PDB entry 5MKJ | X-ray diffraction, 2.50 A resolution | chains A and B

[Chain A]
Molecule: Retinoic acid receptor RXR-alpha
Source organism: Homo sapiens
UniProt: P19793 (RXRA_HUMAN); residue numbers follow UniProt; this construct covers 229-458
Amino-acid sequence (230 residues; numbered 229 to 458; the number before each row is that of its first residue):
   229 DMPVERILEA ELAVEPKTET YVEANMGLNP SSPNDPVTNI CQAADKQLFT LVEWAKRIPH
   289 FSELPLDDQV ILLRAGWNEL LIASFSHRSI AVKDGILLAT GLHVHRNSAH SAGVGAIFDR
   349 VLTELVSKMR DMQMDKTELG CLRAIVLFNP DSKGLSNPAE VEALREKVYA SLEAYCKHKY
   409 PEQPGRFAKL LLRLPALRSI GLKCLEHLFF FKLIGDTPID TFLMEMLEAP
Unresolved in the structure: 244-262
Small-molecule neighbours: 4CU ((E)-3-[4-oxidanyl-3-(5-prop-2-enyl-2-propoxy-phenyl)phenyl]prop-2-enoic acid): Ile268, Cys269, Ala271, Ala272, Gln275, Trp305, Asn306, Leu309, Ile310, Phe313, Arg316, Ile324, Leu326, Ala327, Ile345, Phe346, Val349, Cys432, Leu436, Phe439, Leu451
Swiss-Prot annotation at these positions:
  - region: Arg348 to Gly368 (Required for nuclear export)
  - binding site (9-cis-retinoate): Arg316, Ala327
  - binding site (all-trans-retinoate): Arg316, Ala327
  - modified residue (Phosphoserine): Ser259, Ser260
  - mutagenesis: Val280 (V280A: Abolished ubiquitination and degradation by UBR5), Met357 to Met360 (Abolishes nuclear export), Leu418 to Leu430 (Abolishes nuclear localization), Glu434 (E434N/Q/K/A: As a heterodimer with NR1H4, impairs interaction with coactivator NCOA1. Impairs transcriptional activity)
Reported in the primary citation:
  - conformationally variable residues (side-chain flip): Leu436
  - binding site for 4CU: Leu436
  - contacts within the chain: Leu436-Leu455

[Chain B]
Molecule: Lys-ile-leu-his-arg-leu-leu-gln-asp
Amino-acid sequence (9 residues; numbered 473 to 481; the number before each row is that of its first residue):
   473 KILHRLLQD

[Interface between chain A and chain B]
Contacting residue pairs (21):
  Phe277(A) - Leu478(B)  hydrophobic
  Val280(A) - Leu475(B)  hydrophobic
  Val280(A) - Leu478(B)
  Val280(A) - Leu479(B)  hydrophobic
  Lys284(A) - Leu478(B)  hydrogen bond (side chain-backbone)
  Lys284(A) - Leu479(B)
  Lys284(A) - Asp481(B)  salt bridge
  Leu294(A) - His476(B)
  Leu294(A) - Leu479(B)  hydrophobic
  Gln297(A) - Leu479(B)
  Val298(A) - Leu475(B)  hydrophobic
  Val298(A) - His476(B)
  Val298(A) - Leu479(B)  hydrophobic
  Leu301(A) - Leu475(B)  hydrophobic
  Leu301(A) - Leu479(B)  hydrophobic
  Arg302(A) - Leu475(B)
  Thr449(A) - Ile474(B)
  Phe450(A) - Leu478(B)  hydrophobic
  Glu453(A) - Lys473(B)
  Glu453(A) - Ile474(B)  hydrogen bond (side chain-backbone)
  Glu453(A) - Leu475(B)  hydrogen bond (side chain-backbone)
Interface residues without a listed pair, chain A (13 interface residues in all): Phe289, Asp295
Interface residues without a listed pair, chain B (8 interface residues in all): Gln480

[In short]
13 residues of chain A face 8 of chain B across their interface; the contacts include 3 hydrogen bonds and 1
salt bridge. Polar pairs include Lys284(A)-Asp481(B), Lys284(A)-Leu478(B) and Glu453(A)-Ile474(B). Chain A
binds compound 4CU. From the paper: a binding site for 4CU at Leu436(A); conformational variability at
Leu436(A).
Here chain A is Retinoic acid receptor RXR-alpha (Homo sapiens) and chain B is
Lys-ile-leu-his-arg-leu-leu-gln-asp. Entry 5MKJ (Crystal structure of the Retinoid X Receptor alpha in complex
with synthetic honokiol derivative 9 and ...) was determined by X-ray diffraction (same publication as 5MJ5,
5MK4, 5MKU and 5MMW).
